6VQA - chains E and H of the 16 polymer chains in the assembly; structure by electron microscopy, 3.70 A resolution.

== Chain E ==
Molecule: V-type proton ATPase subunit B, brain isoform
From: Rattus norvegicus
UniProt: P62815 (VATB2_RAT); numbering as in UniProt (aligned over 1-511)
Amino-acid sequence (511 residues; row label = number of the first residue in the row):
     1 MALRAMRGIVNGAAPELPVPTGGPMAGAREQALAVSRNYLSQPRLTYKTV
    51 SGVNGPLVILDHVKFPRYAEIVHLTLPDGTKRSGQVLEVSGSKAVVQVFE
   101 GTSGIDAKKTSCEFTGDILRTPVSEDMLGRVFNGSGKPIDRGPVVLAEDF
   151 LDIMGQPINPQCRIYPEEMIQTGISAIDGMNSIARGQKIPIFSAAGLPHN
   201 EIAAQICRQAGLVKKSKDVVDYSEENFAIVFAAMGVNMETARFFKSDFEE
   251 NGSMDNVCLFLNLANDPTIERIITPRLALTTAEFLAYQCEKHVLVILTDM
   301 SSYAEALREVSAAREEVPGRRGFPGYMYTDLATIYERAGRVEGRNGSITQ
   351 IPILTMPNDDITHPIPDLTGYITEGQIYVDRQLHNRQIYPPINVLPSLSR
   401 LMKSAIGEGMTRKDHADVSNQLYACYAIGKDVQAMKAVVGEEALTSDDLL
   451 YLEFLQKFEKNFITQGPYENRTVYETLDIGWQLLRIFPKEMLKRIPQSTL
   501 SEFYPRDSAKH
Not modelled in the structure: 1-38, 216-224, 507-511
Swiss-Prot annotation at these positions:
  - binding site (ATP): Arg400
Small-molecule neighbours: ADP (adenosine-5'-diphosphate): Leu398, Ser399, Arg400, Lys403

== Chain H ==
Molecule: ATPase H+-transporting V1 subunit D
From: Rattus norvegicus
UniProt: Q6P503 (Q6P503_RAT); residue numbers follow UniProt; this construct covers 1-247
Amino-acid sequence (247 residues; numbered 1 to 247; the number before each row is that of its first residue):
     1 MSGKDRIEIFPSRMAQTIMKARLKGAQTGRNLLKKKSDALTLRFRQILKK
    51 IIETKMLMGEVMREAAFSLAEAKFTAGDFSTTVIQNVNKAQVKIRAKKDN
   101 VAGVTLPVFEHYHEGTDSYELTGLARGGEQLAKLKRNYAKAVELLVELAS
   151 LQTSFVTLDEAIKITNRRVNAIEHVIIPRIERTLAYIITELDEREREEFY
   201 RLKKIQEKKKIIKEKSEKDLERRRAAGEVMEPANLLAEEKDEDLLFE
Not modelled in the structure: 1-3, 49-153, 218-247

== Interface between chain E and chain H ==
Contacting residue pairs (18):
  Glu315(E) with Tyr200(H); Lys203(H), salt bridge; Lys204(H), salt bridge
  Glu316(E) with Tyr200(H)
  Val317(E) with Tyr200(H)
  Pro318(E) with Tyr200(H)
  Arg320(E) with Glu193(H)
  Arg321(E) with Thr189(H); Glu193(H), salt bridge; Arg196(H)
  Gly322(E) with Arg196(H)
  Ala437(E) with His174(H)
  Val438(E) with Arg167(H); Asn170(H), hydrogen bond (backbone-side chain); Ala171(H); His174(H)
  Val439(E) with Arg167(H), hydrogen bond (backbone-side chain)
  Ala443(E) with Arg167(H)
Also at the interface, not in a pair above, chain E (12 interface residues in all): Gly319
Also at the interface, not in a pair above, chain H (12 interface residues in all): Val175, Glu207

== In short ==
Chain E and chain H each contribute 12 residues to their interface, with 2 hydrogen bonds and 3 salt bridges.
Among the polar pairs are Glu315(E)-Lys203(H), Glu315(E)-Lys204(H) and Arg321(E)-Glu193(H). Bound to chain E:
ADP. Curated annotation (UniProt) lists ATP-binding residue Arg400(E) on chain E.
Here chain E is V-type proton ATPase subunit B, brain isoform and chain H is ATPase H+-transporting V1 subunit
D, both from Rattus norvegicus. Entry 6VQA (Mammalian V-ATPase from rat brain soluble V1 region rotational
state 2 with SidK and ADP (from ...) was determined by electron microscopy together with 6VQ9, 6VQB, 6VQI,
6VQJ and 6VQK from the same study.
